6Y47 - chain A; structure by X-ray diffraction, 3.04 A resolution.

Chain A:
Molecule: Ferric enterobactin receptor
Organism: Pseudomonas aeruginosa PAO1
UniProt: Q05098 (PFEA_PSEAE); residues 1-721 here correspond to UniProt positions 26-746 (UniProt number = residue number + 25)
Amino-acid sequence (724 residues; numbered -2 to 721; the number before each row is that of its first residue; numbers below 1 keep their minus sign (Gly-2 is residue -2)):
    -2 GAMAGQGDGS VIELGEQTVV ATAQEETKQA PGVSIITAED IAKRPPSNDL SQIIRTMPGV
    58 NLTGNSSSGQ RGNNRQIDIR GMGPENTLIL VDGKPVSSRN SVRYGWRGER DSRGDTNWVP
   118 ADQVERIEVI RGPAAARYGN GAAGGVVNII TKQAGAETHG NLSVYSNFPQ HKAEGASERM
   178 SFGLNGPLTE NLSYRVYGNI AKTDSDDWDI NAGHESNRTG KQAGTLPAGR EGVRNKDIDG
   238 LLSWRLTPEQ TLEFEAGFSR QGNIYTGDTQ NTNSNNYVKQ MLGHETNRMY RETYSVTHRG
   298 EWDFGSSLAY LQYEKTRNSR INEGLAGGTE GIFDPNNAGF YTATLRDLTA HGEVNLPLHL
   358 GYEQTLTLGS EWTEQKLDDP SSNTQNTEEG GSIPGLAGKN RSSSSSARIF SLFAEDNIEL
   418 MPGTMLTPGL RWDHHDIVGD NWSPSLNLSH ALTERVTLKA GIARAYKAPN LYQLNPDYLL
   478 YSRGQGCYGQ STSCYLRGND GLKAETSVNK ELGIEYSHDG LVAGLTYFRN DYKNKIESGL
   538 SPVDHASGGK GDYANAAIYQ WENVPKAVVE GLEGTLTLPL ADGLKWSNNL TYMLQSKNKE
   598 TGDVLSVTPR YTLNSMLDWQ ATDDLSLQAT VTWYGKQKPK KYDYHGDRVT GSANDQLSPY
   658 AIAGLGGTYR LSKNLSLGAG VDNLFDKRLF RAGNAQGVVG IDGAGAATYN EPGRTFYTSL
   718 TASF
Unresolved in the structure: -2 to 23
Sequence notes: expression tag (-2 to 0)
Cystine bridges: Cys484-Cys491
Small-molecule neighbours: OWT (N-[(5S)-6-azanyl-5-[[2,3-bis(oxidanyl)phenyl]carbonylamino]-6-oxidanylidene-hexyl]-2,3-bis(oxidanyl)benzamide): Gln219, Asn268, Asn270, Ala323, Gly324, Gly325, Thr326, Glu386, Tyr478, Ser479, Arg480, Gly481, Gln482, Gly483, Tyr641, Val695, Val696
Swiss-Prot annotation at these positions:
  - motif: Gln14 to Thr19 (TonB box), Ala704 to Phe721 (TonB C-terminal box)

Overview:
Ligands of chain A: compound OWT.
Chain A is Ferric enterobactin receptor (Pseudomonas aeruginosa PAO1); the structure, Crystal structure of the
ferric enterobactin receptor (PfeA) in complex with BCV-L5, was determined by X-ray diffraction, deposited
together with 7OBW, 6Z2N, 6YY5, 6Z33 and 5NC3.
